Entry 7R75 (X-ray diffraction, 2.83 A resolution); this record covers chain A.

Chain A:
Name: Tyrosine-protein phosphatase non-receptor type 11
Organism: Homo sapiens
Notes: EC 3.1.3.48
UniProt: Q06124 (PTN11_HUMAN); residues 1-530 here = UniProt positions 1-530
Amino-acid sequence (536 residues; row label = number of the first residue in the row; numbers below 1 keep their minus sign (Gly-5 is residue -5)):
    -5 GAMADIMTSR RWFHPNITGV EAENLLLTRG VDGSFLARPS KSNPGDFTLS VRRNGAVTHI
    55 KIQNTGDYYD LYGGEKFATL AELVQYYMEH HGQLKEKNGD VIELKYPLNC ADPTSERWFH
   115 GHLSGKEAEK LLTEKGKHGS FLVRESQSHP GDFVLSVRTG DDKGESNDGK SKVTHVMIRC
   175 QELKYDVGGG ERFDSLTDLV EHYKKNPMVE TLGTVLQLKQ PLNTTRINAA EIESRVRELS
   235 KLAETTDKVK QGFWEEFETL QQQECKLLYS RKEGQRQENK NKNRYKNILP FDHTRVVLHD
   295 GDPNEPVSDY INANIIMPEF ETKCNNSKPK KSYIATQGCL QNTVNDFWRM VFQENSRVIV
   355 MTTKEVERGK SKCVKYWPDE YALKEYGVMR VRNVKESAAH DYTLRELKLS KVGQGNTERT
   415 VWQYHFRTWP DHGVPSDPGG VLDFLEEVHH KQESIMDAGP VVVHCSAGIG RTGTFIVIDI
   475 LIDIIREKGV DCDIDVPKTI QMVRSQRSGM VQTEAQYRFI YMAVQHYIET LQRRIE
Not modelled in the structure: -5 to 2, 84-85, 157-160, 237-244, 296-301, 313-323, 528-530
Differences from the reference sequence: expression tag (-5 to 0)
Swiss-Prot annotation at these positions:
  - active site: Cys459 (Phosphocysteine intermediate)
  - binding site (substrate): Asp425, Cys459 to Arg465, Gln506
  - modified residue: Thr2 (N-acetylthreonine), Tyr62 (Phosphotyrosine), Tyr66 (Phosphotyrosine)
  - natural variant: Thr2 (T2I: In NS1), Thr42 (T42A: In NS1), Asn58 (N58K: In NS1), Thr59 (T59A: In NS1), Gly60 (G60A: In NS1; G60V: In myelodysplastic syndrome), Asp61 (D61G: In NS1; D61N: In NS1; D61V: In JMML; D61Y: In JMML), Tyr62 (Y62D: In NS1), Tyr63 (Y63C: In NS1), Glu69 (E69K: In JMML; E69Q: In NS1), Phe71 (F71K: In acute myeloid leukemia; F71L: In NS1), Ala72 (A72G: In NS1; A72S: In NS1; A72T: In JMML; A72V: In JMML), Thr73 (T73I: In NS1), 25 further natural variant entries in UniProt
  - mutagenesis: Cys459 (C459S: Abolishes phosphatase activity. Enhances interaction with NEDD9)
Residues lining bound ligands: 33I (6-(4-amino-4-methylpiperidin-1-yl)-3-(3-chlorophenyl)-1,5-dihydro-4H-pyrazolo[3,4-d]pyrimidin-4-one): Thr108, Glu110, Arg111, Phe113, His114, Asn217, Thr218, Thr219, Glu249, Glu250, Thr253, Leu254, Gln257, Asp489, Pro491, Lys492, Gln495

Summary:
Chain A binds compound 33I. UniProt lists active-site residue Cys459, 9 substrate-binding residues and one
mutagenesis site.
Chain A is Tyrosine-protein phosphatase non-receptor type 11 (Homo sapiens); the structure, Structure of human
SHP2 in complex with compound 16, was determined by X-ray diffraction (same publication as 7R7D, 7R7I and
7R7L).
